1EER - chains A and C of the 3 polymer chains in the assembly; structure by X-ray diffraction, 1.90 A resolution.

Chain A:
Molecule: Erythropoietin
From: Homo sapiens
Reference sequence: P01588 (EPO_HUMAN); residues 1-166 here correspond to UniProt positions 28-193 (UniProt number = residue number + 27)
Sequence (166 residues; each row starts with the number of its first residue):
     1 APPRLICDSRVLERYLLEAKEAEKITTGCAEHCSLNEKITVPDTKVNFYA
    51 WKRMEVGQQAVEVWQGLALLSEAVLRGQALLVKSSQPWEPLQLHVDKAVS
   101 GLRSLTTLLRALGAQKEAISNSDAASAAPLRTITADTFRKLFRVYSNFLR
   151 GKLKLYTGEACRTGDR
Disulfide bonds: Cys-7/Cys-161, Cys-29/Cys-33
Differences from the reference sequence: engineered mutation Lys-24 (Asn51 in P01588), Lys-38 (Asn65 in P01588), Lys-83 (Asn110 in P01588), Asn-121 (Pro148 in P01588), Ser-122 (Pro149 in P01588)
Swiss-Prot annotation at these positions:
  - glycosylation: Ser-126 (O-linked (GalNAc...) serine)

Chain C:
Molecule: Erythropoietin receptor
From: Homo sapiens
Notes: fragment: extracellular domain
Reference sequence: P19235 (EPOR_HUMAN); residues 7-226 here correspond to UniProt positions 31-250 (UniProt number = residue number + 24)
Sequence (227 residues; each row starts with the number of its first residue; numbering starts at 0):
     0 REFPPPNPDPKFESKAALLAARGPEELLCFTERLEDLVCFWEEAASAGVG
    50 PGQYSFSYQLEDEPWKLCRLHQAPTARGAVRFWCSLPTADTSSFVPLELR
   100 VTAASGAPRYHRVIHINEVVLLDAPVGLVARLADESGHVVLRWLPPPETP
   150 MTSHIRYEVDVSAGQGAGSVQRVEILEGRTECVLSNLRGRTRYTFAVRAR
   200 MAEPSFGGFWSEWSEPVSLLTPSDLDP
Disordered / not traced: 0-7, 221-226
Disulfide bonds: Cys-28/Cys-38, Cys-67/Cys-83
Differences from the reference sequence: engineered mutation Gln-52 (Asn76 in P19235), Gln-164 (Asn188 in P19235), Glu-211 (Ala235 in P19235)
Swiss-Prot annotation at these positions:
  - motif: Trp-209, Ser-210, Trp-212, Ser-213 (WSXWS motif)
  - site: Phe-93 (Required for ligand binding)

Interface between chain A and chain C:
Residue-residue contacts - 29 pairs, chain A then chain C:
  Leu-5(A) with Phe-93(C), hydrophobic; Ser-204(C)
  Asp-8(A) with His-153(C), salt bridge
  Arg-10(A) with Met-150(C); Ser-152(C); His-153(C)
  Val-11(A) with Phe-93(C), hydrophobic; Met-150(C), hydrophobic
  Arg-14(A) with Leu-33(C), hydrogen bond (side chain-backbone); Met-150(C)
  Tyr-15(A) with Phe-93(C)
  Gln-78(A) with Ala-88(C)
  Asp-96(A) with Thr-87(C); Ala-88(C)
  Lys-97(A) with Glu-34(C), salt bridge
  Ser-100(A) with Thr-87(C); Ala-88(C); Thr-90(C); Ser-91(C), hydrogen bond (backbone-side chain)
  Arg-103(A) with Leu-59(C); Glu-62(C), salt bridge; Ala-88(C), hydrogen bond (side chain-backbone); Asp-89(C), salt bridge; Ser-91(C), hydrogen bond
  Ser-104(A) with Ser-91(C); Ser-92(C), hydrogen bond (side chain-backbone)
  Thr-107(A) with Phe-93(C); Val-94(C)
  Leu-108(A) with Phe-93(C), hydrophobic
Also at the interface, not in a pair above, chain A (16 interface residues in all): Val-99, Arg-110
Also at the interface, not in a pair above, chain C (19 interface residues in all): Glu-60, Asp-61, Pro-149

In short:
Chain A and chain C form an interface of 16 and 19 residues respectively; the contacts include 5 hydrogen
bonds and 4 salt bridges. Polar pairs include Asp-8(A)/His-153(C), Lys-97(A)/Glu-34(C) and
Arg-103(A)/Glu-62(C).
Chain A is Erythropoietin and chain C is Erythropoietin receptor, both from Homo sapiens; the structure,
Crystal structure of human erythropoietin complexed to its receptor at 1.9 angstroms, was determined by X-ray
diffraction together with 1CN4 from the same study.
